7OXN - chains H and A of the 3 polymer chains in the assembly; structure by X-ray diffraction, 2.50 A resolution.

== Chain H ==
Name: TAP01 family antibody heavy chain
From: Homo sapiens
Notes: antibody fragment or engineered binder
Amino-acid sequence (219 residues; row label = number of the first residue in the row):
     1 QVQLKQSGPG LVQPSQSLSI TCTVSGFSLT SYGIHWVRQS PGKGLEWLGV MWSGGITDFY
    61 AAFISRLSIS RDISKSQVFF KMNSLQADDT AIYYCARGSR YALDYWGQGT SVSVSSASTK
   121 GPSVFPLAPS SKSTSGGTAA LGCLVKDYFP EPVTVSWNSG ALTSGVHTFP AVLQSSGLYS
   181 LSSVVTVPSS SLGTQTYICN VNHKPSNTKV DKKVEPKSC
Not modelled in the structure: 134-136, 218-219
Cystine bridges: C22-C95, C143-C199

== Chain A ==
Name: Amyloid-beta precursor protein
UniProtKB: P05067 (A4_HUMAN); residues 1-14 here correspond to UniProt positions 672-685 (UniProt number = residue number + 671)
Amino-acid sequence (14 residues; numbered 1 to 14; the number before each row is that of its first residue):
     1 DACFRHDSGY ECHH
Glycans and other covalent adducts: covalent link C3-C12
Modified / non-standard residues: C3 (S-methylcysteine; SMC)
Construct notes: engineered mutation C3 (Glu674 in P05067), C12 (Val683 in P05067)
Ion coordination: Zn2+: E11, H14 (shared with 2 residues of chain K)

== Interface between chain H and chain A ==
Pairs across the interface (19):
  Y32(H) - D7(A)
  G33(H) - D7(A)  hydrogen bond (backbone-backbone)
  H35(H) - H6(A)  hydrogen bond (side chain-backbone)
  W52(H) - R5(A)
  W52(H) - H6(A)
  W52(H) - D7(A)
  W52(H) - S8(A)
  W52(H) - G9(A)
  S53(H) - D7(A)  hydrogen bond (backbone-backbone)
  S53(H) - S8(A)
  G98(H) - H6(A)
  G98(H) - D7(A)
  S99(H) - H6(A)  hydrogen bond (backbone-backbone)
  S99(H) - D7(A)  hydrogen bond (backbone-backbone)
  R100(H) - R5(A)
  R100(H) - H6(A)  hydrogen bond (backbone-backbone)
  R100(H) - D7(A)  hydrogen bond (backbone-side chain)
  Y101(H) - H6(A)  hydrogen bond (backbone-side chain)
  A102(H) - H6(A)
Other interface residues (no listed pair), chain H (12 interface residues in all): S31, L103
Other interface residues (no listed pair), chain A (6 interface residues in all): F4

== Overview ==
Chain H and chain A form an interface of 12 and 6 residues respectively, with 8 hydrogen bonds. Among the
polar pairs are H35(H)-H6(A), R100(H)-D7(A) and Y101(H)-H6(A). The Zn2+ site is built by E11(A) and H14(A).
Chain H is TAP01 family antibody heavy chain (Homo sapiens) and chain A is Amyloid-beta precursor protein; the
structure, Crystal Structure of TAP01 in complex with cyclised amyloid beta peptide, was determined by X-ray
diffraction, deposited together with 7OW1.
